PDB entry 6YR6 | X-ray diffraction, 1.75 A resolution | chains A and E of the 4 polymer chains in the assembly

[Chain A (and E)]
Molecule: 14-3-3 protein sigma
Organism: Homo sapiens
Notes: chain E of this document is another copy of the same molecule, construct and numbering; everything in this record applies to it too
Reference sequence: P31947 (1433S_HUMAN); residue numbers follow UniProt; this construct covers 1-231
Chain sequence (236 residues; each row starts with the number of its first residue; numbers below 1 keep their minus sign (Gly-4 is residue -4)):
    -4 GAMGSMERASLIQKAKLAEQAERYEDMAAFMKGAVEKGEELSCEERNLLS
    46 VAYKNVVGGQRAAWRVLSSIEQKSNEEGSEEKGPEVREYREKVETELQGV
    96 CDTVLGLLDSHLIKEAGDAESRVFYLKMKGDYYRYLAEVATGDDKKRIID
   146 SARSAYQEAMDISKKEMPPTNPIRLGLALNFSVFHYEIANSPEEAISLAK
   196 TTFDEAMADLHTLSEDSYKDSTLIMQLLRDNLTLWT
Not modelled in the structure: 74-77 (chain E: 70-76)
Differences from the reference sequence: expression tag (-4 to 0)
Swiss-Prot annotation at these positions:
  - site (Interaction with phosphoserine on interacting protein): Arg56, Arg129
  - modified residue (Phosphoserine): Ser5, Ser74

[Interface between chain A and chain E]
Contacting residue pairs (33):
  Ser5(A) - Glu80(E)  hydrogen bond
  Gln8(A) - Glu80(E)  hydrogen bond
  Lys9(A) - Glu80(E)
  Lys9(A) - Glu83(E)  salt bridge
  Leu12(A) - Val81(E)  hydrophobic
  Leu12(A) - Tyr84(E)  hydrophobic
  Ala13(A) - Tyr84(E)
  Gln15(A) - Ile65(E)
  Ala16(A) - Ala58(E)  hydrophobic
  Arg18(A) - Gln55(E)
  Arg18(A) - Ala58(E)
  Arg18(A) - Tyr84(E)
  Arg18(A) - Val88(E)
  Arg18(A) - Glu91(E)  salt bridge
  Asp21(A) - Tyr84(E)  hydrogen bond
  Asp21(A) - Lys87(E)
  Phe25(A) - Tyr84(E)  hydrophobic
  Ala58(A) - Ala16(E)  hydrophobic
  Ala58(A) - Arg18(E)
  Ile65(A) - Gln15(E)
  Glu80(A) - Ser5(E)  hydrogen bond
  Glu80(A) - Gln8(E)  hydrogen bond
  Glu80(A) - Lys9(E)
  Val81(A) - Leu12(E)  hydrophobic
  Glu83(A) - Lys9(E)  salt bridge
  Tyr84(A) - Leu12(E)  hydrophobic
  Tyr84(A) - Ala13(E)
  Tyr84(A) - Arg18(E)
  Tyr84(A) - Asp21(E)  hydrogen bond
  Tyr84(A) - Phe25(E)  hydrophobic
  Lys87(A) - Asp21(E)
  Val88(A) - Arg18(E)
  Glu91(A) - Arg18(E)  salt bridge
Also at the interface, not in a pair above, chain A (22 interface residues in all): Gln55, Val61, Leu62
Also at the interface, not in a pair above, chain E (22 interface residues in all): Val61, Leu62

[Summary]
Chain A and chain E each contribute 22 residues to their interface; the contacts include 6 hydrogen bonds and
4 salt bridges. Polar contacts include Lys9(A)-Glu83(E), Arg18(A)-Glu91(E) and Ser5(A)-Glu80(E).
Chain A and chain E are both 14-3-3 protein sigma (Homo sapiens); the structure, 14-3-3 sigma in complex with
hDM2-186 peptide, was determined by X-ray diffraction together with 6YR5 and 6YR7 from the same study.
